4A3B - chains B and C of the 15 polymer chains in the assembly; structure by X-ray diffraction, 3.50 A resolution.

Chain B:
Molecule: DNA-directed RNA polymerase II subunit RPB2
Organism: Saccharomyces cerevisiae
Notes: EC 2.7.7.6
UniProtKB: P08518 (RPB2_YEAST); residues 1-1224 here = UniProt positions 1-1224
Sequence (1224 residues; each row starts with the number of its first residue):
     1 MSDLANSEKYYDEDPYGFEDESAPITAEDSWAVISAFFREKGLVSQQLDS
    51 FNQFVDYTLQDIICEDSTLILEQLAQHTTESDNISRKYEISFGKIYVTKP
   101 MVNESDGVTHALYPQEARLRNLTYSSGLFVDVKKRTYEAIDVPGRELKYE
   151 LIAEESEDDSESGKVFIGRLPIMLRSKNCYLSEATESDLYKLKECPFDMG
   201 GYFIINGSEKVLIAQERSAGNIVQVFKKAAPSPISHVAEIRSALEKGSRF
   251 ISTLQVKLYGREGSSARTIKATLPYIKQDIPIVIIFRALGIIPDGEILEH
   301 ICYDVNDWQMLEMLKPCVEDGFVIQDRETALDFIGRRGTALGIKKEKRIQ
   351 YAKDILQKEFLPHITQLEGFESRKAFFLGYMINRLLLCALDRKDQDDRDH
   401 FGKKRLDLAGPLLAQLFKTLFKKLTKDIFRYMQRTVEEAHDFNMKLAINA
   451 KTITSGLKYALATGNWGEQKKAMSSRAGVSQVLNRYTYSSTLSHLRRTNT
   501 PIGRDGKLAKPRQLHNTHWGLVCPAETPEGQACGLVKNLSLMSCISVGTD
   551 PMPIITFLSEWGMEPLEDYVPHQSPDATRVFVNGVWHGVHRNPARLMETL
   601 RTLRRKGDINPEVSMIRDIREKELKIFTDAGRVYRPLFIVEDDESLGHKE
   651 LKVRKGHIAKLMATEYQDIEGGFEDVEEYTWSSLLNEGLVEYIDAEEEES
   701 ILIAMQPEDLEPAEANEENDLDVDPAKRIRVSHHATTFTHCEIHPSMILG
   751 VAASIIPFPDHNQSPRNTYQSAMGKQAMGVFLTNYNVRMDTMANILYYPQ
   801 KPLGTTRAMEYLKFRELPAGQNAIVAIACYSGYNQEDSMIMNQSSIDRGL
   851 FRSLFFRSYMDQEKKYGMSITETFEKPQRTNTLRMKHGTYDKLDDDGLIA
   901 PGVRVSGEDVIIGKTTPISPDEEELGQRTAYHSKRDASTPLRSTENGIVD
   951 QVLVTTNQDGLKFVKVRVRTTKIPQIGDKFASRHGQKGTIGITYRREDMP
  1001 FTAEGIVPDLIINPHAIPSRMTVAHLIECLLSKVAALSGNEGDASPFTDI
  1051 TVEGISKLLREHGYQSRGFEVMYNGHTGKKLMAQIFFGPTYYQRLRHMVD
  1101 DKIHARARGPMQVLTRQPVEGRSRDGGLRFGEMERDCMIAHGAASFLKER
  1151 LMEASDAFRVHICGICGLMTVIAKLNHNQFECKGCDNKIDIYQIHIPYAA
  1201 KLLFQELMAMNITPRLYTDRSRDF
Unresolved in the structure: 1-19, 71-89, 135-163, 438-445, 503-508, 669-677, 716-721, 920-932
Ion coordination: Zn2+: Cys1163, Cys1166, Cys1182, Cys1185

Chain C:
Molecule: DNA-directed RNA polymerase II subunit RPB3
Organism: Saccharomyces cerevisiae
UniProtKB: P16370 (RPB3_YEAST); residues 1-318 here = UniProt positions 1-318
Sequence (318 residues; row label = number of the first residue in the row):
     1 MSEEGPQVKIREASKDNVDFILSNVDLAMANSLRRVMIAEIPTLAIDSVE
    51 VETNTTVLADEFIAHRLGLIPLQSMDIEQLEYSRDCFCEDHCDKCSVVLT
   101 LQAFGESESTTNVYSKDLVIVSNLMGRNIGHPIIQDKEGNGVLICKLRKG
   151 QELKLTCVAKKGIAKEHAKWGPAAAIEFEYDPWNKLKHTDYWYEQDSAKE
   201 WPQSKNCEYEDPPNEGDPFDYKAQADTFYMNVESVGSIPVDQVVVRGIDT
   251 LQKKVASILLALTQMDQDKVNFASGDNNTASNMLGSNEDVMMTGAEQDPY
   301 SNASQMGNTGSGGYDNAW
Unresolved in the structure: 1-2, 269-318
Ion coordination: Zn2+: Cys86, Cys88, Cys92, Cys95
UniProt features mapped onto this chain:
  - binding site (Zn(2+)): Cys86, Cys88, Cys92, Cys95
  - modified residue: Ser2 (N-acetylserine)

Interface between chain B and chain C:
Contacting residue pairs (83; chain B residue first):
  Asn786(B) with Val57(C)
  Tyr797(B) with Glu61(C); Phe62(C)
  Tyr798(B) with Phe62(C), hydrophobic; His65(C); Arg66(C), hydrogen bond
  Ser844(B) with Ala168(C)
  Asp847(B) with His65(C), hydrogen bond (backbone-side chain); His167(C), salt bridge; Ala168(C)
  Arg848(B) with His65(C); Leu69(C); Ala168(C)
  Gly849(B) with His65(C)
  Arg852(B) with His65(C)
  Ile948(B) with Glu61(C)
  Arg969(B) with Ala59(C); Asp60(C), salt bridge; Glu61(C), salt bridge
  Thr971(B) with Glu61(C), hydrogen bond
  Arg995(B) with Lys165(C)
  Arg996(B) with Arg34(C), hydrogen bond (backbone-side chain); Ile38(C); Ala173(C), hydrogen bond (side chain-backbone); Ala174(C), hydrogen bond (side chain-backbone)
  Glu997(B) with Arg34(C), hydrogen bond (backbone-side chain); Arg35(C), hydrogen bond (backbone-side chain); Ile38(C); Ala39(C)
  Asp998(B) with Arg35(C), salt bridge
  Met999(B) with Arg34(C)
  Phe1001(B) with Arg34(C); Phe178(C), hydrophobic
  Ala1003(B) with Glu177(C); Phe178(C), hydrogen bond (backbone-backbone); Glu179(C)
  Glu1004(B) with Glu177(C)
  Gly1005(B) with Ala175(C); Ile176(C)
  Arg1060(B) with Lys199(C); Pro202(C)
  Gly1063(B) with Pro202(C)
  Tyr1064(B) with Pro202(C)
  Gln1065(B) with Glu200(C), hydrogen bond (side chain-backbone); Trp201(C); Pro202(C)
  Arg1067(B) with Glu194(C), salt bridge
  Phe1069(B) with Trp192(C); Trp201(C)
  Glu1070(B) with Trp201(C)
  Val1071(B) with Thr189(C); Tyr191(C), hydrophobic; Trp201(C), hydrophobic
  Tyr1073(B) with Phe178(C); Glu179(C); Tyr180(C), hydrophobic
  Gly1075(B) with Asn31(C); Arg34(C), hydrogen bond (backbone-side chain); Arg35(C), hydrogen bond (backbone-side chain)
  His1076(B) with Asn31(C), hydrogen bond (backbone-side chain)
  Thr1077(B) with Leu27(C); Asn31(C), hydrogen bond (backbone-side chain)
  Gly1078(B) with Asn31(C); Phe178(C); Tyr180(C)
  Lys1079(B) with Leu27(C); Tyr180(C); His188(C), hydrogen bond
  Lys1080(B) with Tyr180(C), hydrogen bond (backbone-side chain); Asp181(C), salt bridge; Asn184(C), hydrogen bond; His188(C)
  Leu1081(B) with His188(C); Thr189(C), hydrogen bond (backbone-side chain)
  Met1082(B) with Lys187(C); His188(C); Thr189(C), hydrogen bond (backbone-side chain); Asp190(C), hydrogen bond (backbone-backbone)
  Gln1084(B) with Thr189(C), hydrogen bond; Asp190(C), hydrogen bond (side chain-backbone); Tyr191(C); Trp192(C); Trp201(C)
Interface residues without a listed pair, chain B (42 interface residues in all): Tyr785, Leu854, Thr970, Ala1083
Interface residues without a listed pair, chain C (39 interface residues in all): Ala28

In short:
42 residues of chain B and 39 residues of chain C are in contact, with 22 hydrogen bonds and 6 salt bridges.
Polar contacts include Asp847(B)-His167(C), Arg969(B)-Asp60(C) and Arg969(B)-Glu61(C). UniProt lists 4
Zn2+-binding residues on chain C.
Chain B is DNA-directed RNA polymerase II subunit RPB2 and chain C is DNA-directed RNA polymerase II subunit
RPB3, both from Saccharomyces cerevisiae; the structure, RNA Polymerase II initial transcribing complex with a
4nt DNA-RNA hybrid, was determined by X-ray diffraction (same publication as 4A3C, 4A3D, 4A3E, 4A3F, 4A3G,
4A3I and 4 further entries).
